Entry 7PY5 (electron microscopy, 3.90 A resolution); this record covers chains D and E of the 10 polymer chains in the assembly.

[Chain D]
Molecule: DNA-directed RNA polymerase subunit beta'
From: Escherichia coli
Notes: EC 2.7.7.6
Reference sequence: P0A8T8 (RPOC_ECO57); residue numbers follow UniProt; this construct covers 1-1407
Chain sequence (1407 residues; row label = number of the first residue in the row):
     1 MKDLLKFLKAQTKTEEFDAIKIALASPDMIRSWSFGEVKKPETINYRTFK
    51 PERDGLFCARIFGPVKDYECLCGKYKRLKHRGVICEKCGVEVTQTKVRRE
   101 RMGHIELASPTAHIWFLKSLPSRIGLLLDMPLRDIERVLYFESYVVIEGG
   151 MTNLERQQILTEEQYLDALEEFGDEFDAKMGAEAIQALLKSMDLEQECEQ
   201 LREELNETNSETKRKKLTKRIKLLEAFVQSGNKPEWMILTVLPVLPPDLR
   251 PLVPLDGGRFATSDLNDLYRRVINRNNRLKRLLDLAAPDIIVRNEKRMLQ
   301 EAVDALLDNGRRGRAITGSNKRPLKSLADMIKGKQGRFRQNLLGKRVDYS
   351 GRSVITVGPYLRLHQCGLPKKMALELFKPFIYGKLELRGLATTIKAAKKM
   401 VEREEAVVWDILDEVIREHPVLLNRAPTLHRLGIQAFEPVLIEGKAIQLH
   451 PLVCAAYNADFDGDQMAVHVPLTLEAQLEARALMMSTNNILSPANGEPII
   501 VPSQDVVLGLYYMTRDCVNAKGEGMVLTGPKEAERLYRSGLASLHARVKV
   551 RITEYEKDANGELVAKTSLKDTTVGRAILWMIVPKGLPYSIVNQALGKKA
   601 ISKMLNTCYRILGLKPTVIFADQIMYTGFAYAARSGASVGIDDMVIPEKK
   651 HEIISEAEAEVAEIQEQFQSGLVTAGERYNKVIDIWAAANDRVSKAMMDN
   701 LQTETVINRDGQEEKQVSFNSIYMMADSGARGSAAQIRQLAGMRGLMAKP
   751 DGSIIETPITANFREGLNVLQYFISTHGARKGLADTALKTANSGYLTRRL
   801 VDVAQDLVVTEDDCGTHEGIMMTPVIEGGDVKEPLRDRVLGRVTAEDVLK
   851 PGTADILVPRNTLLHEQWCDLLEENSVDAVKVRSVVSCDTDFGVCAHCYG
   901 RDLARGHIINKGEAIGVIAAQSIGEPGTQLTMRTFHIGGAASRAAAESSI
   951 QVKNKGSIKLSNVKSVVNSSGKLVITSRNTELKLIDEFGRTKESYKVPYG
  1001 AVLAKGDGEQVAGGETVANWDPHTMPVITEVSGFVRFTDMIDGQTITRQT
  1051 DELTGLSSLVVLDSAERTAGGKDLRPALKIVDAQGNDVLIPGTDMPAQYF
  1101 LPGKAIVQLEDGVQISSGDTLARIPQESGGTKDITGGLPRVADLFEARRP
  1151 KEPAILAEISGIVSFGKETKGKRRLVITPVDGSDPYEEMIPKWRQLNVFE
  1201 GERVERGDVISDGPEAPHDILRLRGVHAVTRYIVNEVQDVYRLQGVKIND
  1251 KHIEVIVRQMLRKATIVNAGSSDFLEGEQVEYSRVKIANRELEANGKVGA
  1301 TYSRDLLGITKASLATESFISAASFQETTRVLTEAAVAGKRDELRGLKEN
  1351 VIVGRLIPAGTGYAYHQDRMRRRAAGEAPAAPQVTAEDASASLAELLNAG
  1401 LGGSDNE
Not modelled in the structure: 1-15, 934-947, 1127-1135, 1374-1407
Ion coordination: Zn2+ site 1: Cys72, Cys88; Mg2+: Asp460, Asp462 (shared with 1 residue of chain R); Zn2+ site 2: Cys814, Cys888, Cys895, Cys898
Curated features (UniProtKB/Swiss-Prot):
  - binding site (Zn(2+)): Cys70, Cys72, Cys85, Cys88, Cys814, Cys888, Cys895, Cys898
  - binding site (Mg(2+)): Asp460, Asp462, Asp464
  - modified residue: Lys972 (N6-acetyllysine)

[Chain E]
Molecule: DNA-directed RNA polymerase subunit omega
From: Escherichia coli
Notes: EC 2.7.7.6
Reference sequence: P0A800 (RPOZ_ECOLI); residues 1-91 here = UniProt positions 1-91
Chain sequence (91 residues; numbered 1 to 91; the number before each row is that of its first residue):
     1 MARVTVQDAVEKIGNRFDLVLVAARRARQMQVGGKDPLVPEENDKTTVIA
    51 LREIEEGLINNQILDVRERQEQQEQEAAELQAVTAIAEGRR
Not modelled in the structure: 1

[Interface between chain D and chain E]
Pairs across the interface - 42 pairs, chain D then chain E:
  His364(D) - Val4(E)
  Val415(D) - Lys45(E)
  Arg417(D) - Glu42(E)  hydrogen bond (side chain-backbone)
  Arg417(D) - Asn43(E)  hydrogen bond (side chain-backbone)
  Arg417(D) - Asp44(E)  salt bridge
  Glu418(D) - Lys45(E)
  Glu418(D) - Val48(E)
  His419(D) - Lys45(E)
  Glu438(D) - Arg3(E)
  Thr473(D) - Arg28(E)
  Leu474(D) - Ala27(E)
  Leu474(D) - Arg28(E)
  Leu474(D) - Thr47(E)
  Glu475(D) - Ala24(E)
  Glu475(D) - Arg28(E)  salt bridge
  Gln477(D) - Thr47(E)  hydrogen bond
  Leu478(D) - Val20(E)
  Leu478(D) - Ala23(E)
  Leu478(D) - Ala24(E)
  Leu478(D) - Thr47(E)
  Leu478(D) - Leu51(E)  hydrophobic
  Glu479(D) - Val20(E)
  Arg481(D) - Arg3(E)  hydrogen bond (side chain-backbone)
  Arg481(D) - Thr47(E)
  Arg481(D) - Leu51(E)
  Ala482(D) - Val6(E)
  Ala482(D) - Arg16(E)
  Ala482(D) - Val20(E)  hydrophobic
  Leu483(D) - Arg16(E)
  Met485(D) - Val4(E)
  Thr487(D) - Val4(E)
  Thr487(D) - Thr5(E)
  Asn488(D) - Val6(E)
  Leu614(D) - Thr5(E)
  Leu614(D) - Gln7(E)
  Lys615(D) - Thr5(E)
  Arg905(D) - Arg16(E)
  Asn910(D) - Asn15(E)  hydrogen bond (side chain-backbone)
  Asn910(D) - Phe17(E)
  Gly1360(D) - Phe17(E)
  Thr1361(D) - Phe17(E)
  Thr1361(D) - Leu21(E)
Also at the interface, not in a pair above, chain D (26 interface residues in all): His907, Lys911
Also at the interface, not in a pair above, chain E (25 interface residues in all): Asp8, Gly14, Gln31, Thr46

[In short]
Chain D and chain E form an interface of 26 and 25 residues respectively, with 5 hydrogen bonds and 2 salt
bridges. Polar pairs include Arg417(D)-Asp44(E), Glu475(D)-Arg28(E) and Arg417(D)-Glu42(E). UniProt lists 8
Zn2+-binding residues and 3 Mg2+-binding residues on chain D.
Chain D is DNA-directed RNA polymerase subunit beta' and chain E is DNA-directed RNA polymerase subunit omega,
both from Escherichia coli; the structure, CryoEM structure of E.coli RNA polymerase elongation complex bound
to NusA and NusG (the consensus NusA-NusG-EC), was determined by electron microscopy together with 7PY0, 7PY1,
7PY3, 7PY6, 7PY7, 7PY8 and 4 further entries from the same study.
